PDB entry 3HPO | X-ray diffraction, 1.75 A resolution | chains A and C of the 3 polymer chains in the assembly

== Chain A ==
Name: DNA polymerase I, large fragment
Organism: Geobacillus stearothermophilus
Notes: EC 2.7.7.7
Chain sequence (580 residues; each row starts with the number of its first residue):
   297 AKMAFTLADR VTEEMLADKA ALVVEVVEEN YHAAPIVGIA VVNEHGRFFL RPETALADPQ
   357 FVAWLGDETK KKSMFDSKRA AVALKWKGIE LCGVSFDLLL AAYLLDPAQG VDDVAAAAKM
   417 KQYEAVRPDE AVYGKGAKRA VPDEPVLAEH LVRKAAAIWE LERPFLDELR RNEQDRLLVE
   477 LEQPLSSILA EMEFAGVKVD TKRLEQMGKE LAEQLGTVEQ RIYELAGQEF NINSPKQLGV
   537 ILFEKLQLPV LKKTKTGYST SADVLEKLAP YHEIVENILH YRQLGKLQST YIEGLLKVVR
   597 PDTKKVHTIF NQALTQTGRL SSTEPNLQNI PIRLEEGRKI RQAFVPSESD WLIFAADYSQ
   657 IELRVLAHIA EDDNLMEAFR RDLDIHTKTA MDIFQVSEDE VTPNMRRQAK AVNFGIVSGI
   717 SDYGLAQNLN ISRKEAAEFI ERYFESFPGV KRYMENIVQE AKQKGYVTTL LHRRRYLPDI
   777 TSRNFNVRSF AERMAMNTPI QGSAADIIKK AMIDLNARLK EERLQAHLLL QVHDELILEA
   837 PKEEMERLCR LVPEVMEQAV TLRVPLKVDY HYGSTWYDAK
Sequence notes: engineered mutation Ala329 (Asp in 3HPO), Ser714 (Tyr in 3HPO)
Modified positions: Cys388 (s,s-(2-hydroxyethyl)thiocysteine; CME)
Small-molecule neighbours: dTTP (TTP): Arg629, Ser655, Gln656, Glu658, His682, Arg702, Lys706, Phe710, Asp830

== Chain C ==
Molecule: 10-nt DNA strand
Sequence (10 nucleotides; numbered 3 to 12; the number before each row is that of its first residue):
     3 GGCGTGATCG

== How chain A and chain C interact ==
Contacting residue pairs - 43 pairs, chain A then chain C:
  Asn527(A) - DC11(C)  hydrogen bond to the phosphate
  Asn529(A) - DT10(C)  phosphate contact
  Asn529(A) - DC11(C)  sugar contact
  Ser530(A) - DC11(C)  hydrogen bond to the phosphate
  Ser530(A) - DG12(C)  hydrogen bond to the phosphate
  Gln533(A) - DG12(C)  hydrogen bond to the phosphate
  Lys582(A) - DG8(C)  base contact
  Ser585(A) - DA9(C)  phosphate contact
  Ser585(A) - DT10(C)  hydrogen bond to the phosphate
  Thr586(A) - DA9(C)  sugar contact
  Leu610(A) - DG6(C)  phosphate contact
  Leu610(A) - DT7(C)  phosphate contact
  Thr611(A) - DG6(C)  phosphate contact
  Gln612(A) - DC5(C)  phosphate contact
  Gln612(A) - DG6(C)  hydrogen bond to the phosphate
  Thr613(A) - DC5(C)  sugar contact
  Arg615(A) - DG4(C)  base contact
  Arg615(A) - DC5(C)  hydrogen bond to the base
  Ser617(A) - DG6(C)  phosphate contact
  Ser617(A) - DT7(C)  hydrogen bond to the phosphate
  Ser618(A) - DT7(C)  sugar contact
  Thr619(A) - DT7(C)  phosphate contact
  Thr619(A) - DG8(C)  phosphate contact
  Glu620(A) - DG8(C)  hydrogen bond to the phosphate
  Asn622(A) - DT7(C)  hydrogen bond to the sugar
  Asn625(A) - DG6(C)  base contact
  Asn625(A) - DT7(C)  base contact
  Phe710(A) - DG3(C)  base contact
  Gly711(A) - DG3(C)  sugar contact
  Ser714(A) - DG3(C)  hydrogen bond to the base
  Ser714(A) - DG4(C)  sugar contact
  Ile716(A) - DG3(C)  sugar contact
  Ser717(A) - DG3(C)  hydrogen bond to the phosphate
  Gly720(A) - DG3(C)  hydrogen bond to the phosphate
  Arg771(A) - DC5(C)  salt bridge to the phosphate
  Phe786(A) - DG4(C)  phosphate contact
  Arg789(A) - DG3(C)  hydrogen bond to the phosphate
  Arg789(A) - DG4(C)  salt bridge to the phosphate
  Met790(A) - DC5(C)  phosphate contact
  Asn793(A) - DG3(C)  base contact
  Asn793(A) - DG4(C)  sugar contact
  Gln797(A) - DG4(C)  hydrogen bond to the base
  Gln797(A) - DC5(C)  hydrogen bond to the sugar
Also at the interface, not in a pair above, chain A (33 interface residues in all): Gly715, Tyr719, Asn724

== Overview ==
33 residues of chain A and 10 residues of chain C are in contact; the contacts include 16 hydrogen bonds and 2
salt bridges. Polar pairs include Arg615(A)-DC5(C), Ser714(A)-DG3(C) and Gln797(A)-DG4(C). Chain A binds dTTP.
Chain A is DNA polymerase I, large fragment (Geobacillus stearothermophilus) and chain C is a 10-nt DNA
strand; the structure, Crystal structure of fragment DNA polymerase I from Bacillus stearothermophilus Y714S
mutant bound to G:T mismatch, was determined by X-ray diffraction (same publication as 3HT3 and 3HP6).
